8DWX - chains A and O of the 20 polymer chains in the assembly; structure by electron microscopy, 3.27 A resolution.

Chain A:
Protein: E1 glycoprotein
From: Chikungunya virus strain Senegal 37997
UniProtKB: Q5XXP3 (POLS_CHIK3); residues 1-439 here correspond to UniProt positions 810-1248 (UniProt number = residue number + 809)
Sequence (439 residues; each row starts with the number of its first residue):
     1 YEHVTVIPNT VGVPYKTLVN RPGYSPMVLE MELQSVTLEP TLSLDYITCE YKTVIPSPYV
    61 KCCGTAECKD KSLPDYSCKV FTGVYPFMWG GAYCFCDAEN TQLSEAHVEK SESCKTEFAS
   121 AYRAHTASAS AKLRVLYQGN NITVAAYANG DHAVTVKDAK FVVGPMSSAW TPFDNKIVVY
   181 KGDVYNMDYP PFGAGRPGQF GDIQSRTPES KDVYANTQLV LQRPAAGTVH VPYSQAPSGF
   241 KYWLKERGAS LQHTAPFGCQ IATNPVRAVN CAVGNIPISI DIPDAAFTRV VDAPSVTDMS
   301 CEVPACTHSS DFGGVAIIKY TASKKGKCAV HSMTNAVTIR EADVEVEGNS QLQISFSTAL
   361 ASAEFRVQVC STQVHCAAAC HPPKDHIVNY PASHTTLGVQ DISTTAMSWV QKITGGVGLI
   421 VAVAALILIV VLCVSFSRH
Cystine bridges: Cys49-Cys114, Cys62-Cys94, Cys63-Cys96, Cys68-Cys78, Cys259-Cys271, Cys301-Cys376, Cys306-Cys380, Cys328-Cys370
Covalent attachments: N-acetylglucosamine (NAG) linked to Asn141
Residues lining bound ligands: N-acetylglucosamine (NAG; 2-acetamido-2-deoxy-beta-D-glucopyranose): Lys115, Thr116, Lys181

Chain O:
Protein: E2 glycoprotein
From: Chikungunya virus strain Senegal 37997
UniProtKB: Q5XXP3 (POLS_CHIK3); residues 5-423 here correspond to UniProt positions 330-748 (UniProt number = residue number + 325)
Sequence (419 residues; row label = number of the first residue in the row):
     5 NFNVYKATRP YLAHCPDCGE GHSCHSPIAL ERIRNEATDG TLKIQVSLQI GIKTDDSHDW
    65 TKLRYMDSHT PADAERAGLL VRTSAPCTIT GTMGHFILAR CPKGETLTVG FTDSRKISHT
   125 CTHPFHHEPP VIGRERFHSR PQHGKELPCS TYVQSTAATA EEIEVHMPPD TPDRTLMTQQ
   185 SGNVKITVNG QTVRYKCNCG GSNEGLTTTD KVINNCKIDQ CHAAVTNHKN WQYNSPLVPR
   245 NAELGDRKGK IHIPFPLANV TCRVPKARNP TVTYGKNQVT MLLYPDHPTL LSYRNMGQEP
   305 NYHEEWVTHK KEVTLTVPTE GLEVTWGNNE PYKYWPQMST NGTAHGHPHE IILYYYELYP
   365 TMTVVIVSVA SFVLLSMVGT AVGMCVCARR RCITPYELTP GATVPFLLSL LCCVRTTKA
Unresolved in the structure: 419-423
Cystine bridges: Cys19-Cys125, Cys22-Cys28, Cys91-Cys105, Cys153-Cys266, Cys201-Cys225, Cys203-Cys220, Cys396-Cys417
Covalent attachments: N-acetylglucosamine (NAG) linked to Asn263, Asn345
Reported in the primary citation:
  - specificity-determining residues: Asn187
  - mutagenesis - N187D: decreased binding to 506.C01 (proposed by the authors, not directly observed)
  - mutagenesis - T213S, T213V: decreased binding to 506.A08 (proposed by the authors, not directly observed)

Chain A / chain O interface:
Contacting residue pairs (5):
  Gly198(A) - Tyr288(O)
  Gly198(A) - Lys314(O)
  Gln222(A) - His147(O)
  Ser234(A) - Asn273(O)
  Gln235(A) - Arg272(O)  hydrogen bond (backbone-side chain)
Other interface residues (no listed pair), chain A (10 interface residues in all): Gln218, Ala225, Thr228, His230, Ala236, Pro237
Other interface residues (no listed pair), chain O (9 interface residues in all): Gln146, Arg267, Pro274, Thr275

Summary:
Chain A and chain O form an interface of 10 and 9 residues respectively; the contacts include 1 hydrogen bond.
The hydrogen-bonded pair is Gln235(A)-Arg272(O). Ligands of chain A: N-acetylglucosamine. Covalently linked
N-acetylglucosamine: at Asn141(A). The paper reports that T213S and T213V of chain O reduce binding to
506.A08; the specificity determinant Asn187(O).
Here chain A is E1 glycoprotein and chain O is E2 glycoprotein, both from Chikungunya virus strain Senegal
37997. Entry 8DWX (Chikungunya VLP in complex with neutralizing Fab 506.C01 (asymmetric unit)) was determined
by electron microscopy (same publication as 8DWY).
